7ONB - chains H and N of the 11 polymer chains in the assembly; structure by electron microscopy, 3.10 A resolution.

# Chain H
Molecule: RNU2
Source organism: Homo sapiens
Sequence (188 nucleotides; each row starts with the number of its first residue):
     1 AUCGCUUCUCGGCCUUUUGGCUAAGAUCAAGUGUAGUAUCUGUUCUUAUC
    51 AGUUUAAUAUCUGAUACGUCCUCUAUCCGAGGACAAUAUAUUAAAUGGAU
   101 UUUUGGAGCAGGGAGAUGGAAUAGGAGCUUGCUCCGUCCACUCCACGCAU
   151 CGACCUGGUAUUGCAGUACCUCCAGGAACGGUGCACCC
Unresolved in the structure: 1-33, 66-188

# Chain N
Name: Splicing factor 3A subunit 3
Source organism: Homo sapiens
Reference sequence: Q12874 (SF3A3_HUMAN); residues 1-501 here = UniProt positions 1-501
Amino-acid sequence (501 residues; row label = number of the first residue in the row):
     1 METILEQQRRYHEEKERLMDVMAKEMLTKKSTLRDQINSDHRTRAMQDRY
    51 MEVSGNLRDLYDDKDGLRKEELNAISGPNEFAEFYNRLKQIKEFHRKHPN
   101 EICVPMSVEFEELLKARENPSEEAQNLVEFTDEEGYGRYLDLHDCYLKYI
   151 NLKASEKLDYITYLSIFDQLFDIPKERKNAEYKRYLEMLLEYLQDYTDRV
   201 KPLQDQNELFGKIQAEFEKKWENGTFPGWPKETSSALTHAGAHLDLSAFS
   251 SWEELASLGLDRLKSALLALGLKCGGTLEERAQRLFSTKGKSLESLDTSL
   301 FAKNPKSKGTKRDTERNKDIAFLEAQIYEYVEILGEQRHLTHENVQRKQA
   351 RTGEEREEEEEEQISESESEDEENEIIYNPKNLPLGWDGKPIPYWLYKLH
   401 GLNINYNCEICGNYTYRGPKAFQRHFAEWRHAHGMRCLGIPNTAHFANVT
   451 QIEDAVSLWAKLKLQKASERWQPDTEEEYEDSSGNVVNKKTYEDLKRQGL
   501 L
Unresolved in the structure: 1-386, 484-501
Swiss-Prot annotation at these positions:
  - zinc finger: Tyr406 to Cys437 (Matrin-type)
  - motif: Lys175 to Asn179 (Nuclear localization signal)
  - modified residue: Met1 (N-acetylmethionine), Ser54 (Phosphoserine), Ser121 (Phosphoserine), Ser295 (Phosphoserine), Ser299 (Phosphoserine), Ser365 (Phosphoserine), Ser367 (Phosphoserine), Ser369 (Phosphoserine), Thr475 (Phosphothreonine)
  - mutagenesis: Pro174 to Ala180 (Loss of nuclear location)
Metal / ion sites: Zn2+: Cys408, Cys411, His425, His431

# Interface between chain H and chain N
Pairs across the interface - 13 pairs, chain H then chain N:
  U44(H) with Trp395(N), base contact
  C45(H) with Tyr394(N), phosphate contact; Trp395(N), hydrogen bond to the phosphate
  U47(H) with Trp387(N), stacking on the base; Tyr394(N), phosphate contact; Arg417(N), hydrogen bond to the base
  A57(H) with Tyr406(N), sugar contact
  U58(H) with Gly401(N), sugar contact; Asn403(N), hydrogen bond to the phosphate; Ile404(N), phosphate contact
  A59(H) with Lys398(N), hydrogen bond to the phosphate; Asn403(N), hydrogen bond to the phosphate
  U60(H) with Lys398(N), salt bridge to the phosphate
Also at the interface, not in a pair above, chain H (8 interface residues in all): U46

# Overview
8 residues of chain H and 9 residues of chain N are in contact; the contacts include 5 hydrogen bonds, 1 salt
bridge and 1 aromatic stacking contact. Polar pairs include U47(H)-Arg417(N), C45(H)-Trp395(N) and
U58(H)-Asn403(N). From UniProt: 7 mutagenesis sites on chain N.
Here chain H is RNU2 and chain N is Splicing factor 3A subunit 3, both from Homo sapiens. Entry 7ONB
(Structure of the U2 5' module of the A3'-SSA complex) was determined by electron microscopy (same publication
as 7B0I, 7B91, 7B92, 7B9C, 7OMF and 7OPI).
